1FZ1 - chains B and D of the 6 polymer chains in the assembly; structure by X-ray diffraction, 1.96 A resolution.

Chain B:
Protein: Methane monooxygenase component A, alpha chain
Source organism: Methylococcus capsulatus
Notes: EC 1.14.13.25
Reference sequence: P22869 (MEMA_METCA); residues 1-527 here = UniProt positions 1-527
Chain sequence (527 residues; numbered 1 to 527; the number before each row is that of its first residue):
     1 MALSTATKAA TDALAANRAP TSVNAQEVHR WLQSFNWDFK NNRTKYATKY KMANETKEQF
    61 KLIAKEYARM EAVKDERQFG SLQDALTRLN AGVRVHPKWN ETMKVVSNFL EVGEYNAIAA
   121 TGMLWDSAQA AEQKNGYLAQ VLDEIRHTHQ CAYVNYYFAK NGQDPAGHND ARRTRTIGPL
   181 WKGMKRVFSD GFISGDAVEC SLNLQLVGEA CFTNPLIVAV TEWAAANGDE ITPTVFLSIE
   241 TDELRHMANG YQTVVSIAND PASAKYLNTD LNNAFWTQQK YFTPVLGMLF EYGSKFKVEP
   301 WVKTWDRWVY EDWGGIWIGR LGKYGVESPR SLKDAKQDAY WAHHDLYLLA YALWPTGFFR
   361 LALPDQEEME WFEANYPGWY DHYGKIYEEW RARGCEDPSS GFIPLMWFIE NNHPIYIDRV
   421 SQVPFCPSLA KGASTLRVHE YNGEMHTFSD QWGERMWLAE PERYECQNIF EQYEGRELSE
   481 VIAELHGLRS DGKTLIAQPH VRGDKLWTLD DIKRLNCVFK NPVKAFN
Not modelled in the structure: 1-16
Swiss-Prot annotation at these positions:
  - active site: Cys-151
  - binding site (Fe cation): Glu-114, Glu-144, His-147, Glu-209, Glu-243, His-246

Chain D:
Protein: Methane monooxygenase component A, beta chain
Source organism: Methylococcus capsulatus
Notes: EC 1.14.13.25
Reference sequence: P18798 (MEMB_METCA); numbering as in UniProt (aligned over 1-389)
Chain sequence (389 residues; row label = number of the first residue in the row):
     1 MSMLGERRRG LTDPEMAAVI LKALPEAPLD GNNKMGYFVT PRWKRLTEYE ALTVYAQPNA
    61 DWIAGGLDWG DWTQKFHGGR PSWGNETTEL RTVDWFKHRD PLRRWHAPYV KDKAEEWRYT
   121 DRFLQGYSAD GQIRAMNPTW RDEFINRYWG AFLFNEYGLF NAHSQGAREA LSDVTRVSLA
   181 FWGFDKIDIA QMIQLERGFL AKIVPGFDES TAVPKAEWTN GEVYKSARLA VEGLWQEVFD
   241 WNESAFSVHA VYDALFGQFV RREFFQRLAP RFGDNLTPFF INQAQTYFQI AKQGVQDLYY
   301 NCLGDDPEFS DYNRTVMRNW TGKWLEPTIA ALRDFMGLFA KLPAGTTDKE EITASLYRVV
   361 DDWIEDYASR IDFKADRDQI VKAVLAGLK
Not modelled in the structure: 1, 389
Construct notes: conflict Arg-370 (Ala in P18798)

Chain B / chain D interface:
Pairs across the interface - 241 pairs, chain B then chain D:
  Arg-18(B) / Ser-128(D)
  Arg-18(B) / Ala-129(D)  hydrogen bond (side chain-backbone)
  Arg-18(B) / Gly-131(D)
  Ala-19(B) / Ser-128(D)
  Pro-20(B) / Gln-125(D)
  Pro-20(B) / Ser-128(D)
  Thr-21(B) / Leu-124(D)
  Thr-21(B) / Gln-125(D)  hydrogen bond (backbone-backbone)
  Thr-21(B) / Ser-128(D)  hydrogen bond (backbone-side chain)
  Thr-21(B) / Phe-199(D)
  Thr-21(B) / Lys-202(D)
  Ser-22(B) / Asp-121(D)  hydrogen bond
  Ser-22(B) / Leu-124(D)
  Ser-22(B) / Lys-202(D)  hydrogen bond (backbone-side chain)
  Val-23(B) / Trp-117(D)
  Val-23(B) / Leu-195(D)  hydrophobic
  Val-23(B) / Gly-198(D)
  Val-23(B) / Phe-199(D)  hydrophobic
  Val-23(B) / Lys-202(D)
  Glu-27(B) / Lys-202(D)  salt bridge
  Val-28(B) / Gln-191(D)
  Val-28(B) / Leu-195(D)  hydrophobic
  Trp-31(B) / Gln-194(D)
  Trp-31(B) / Glu-209(D)  hydrogen bond
  Trp-31(B) / Ser-210(D)
  Trp-31(B) / Thr-211(D)
  Ser-34(B) / Phe-154(D)
  Ser-34(B) / Thr-211(D)  hydrogen bond
  Ser-34(B) / Lys-215(D)  hydrogen bond (backbone-side chain)
  Phe-35(B) / Phe-154(D)
  Phe-35(B) / Tyr-157(D)
  Asn-36(B) / Tyr-157(D)
  Asn-36(B) / Lys-215(D)  hydrogen bond (backbone-side chain)
  Asn-36(B) / Trp-235(D)
  Trp-37(B) / Phe-154(D)
  Trp-37(B) / Trp-218(D)
  Trp-37(B) / Thr-219(D)
  Trp-37(B) / Arg-228(D)
  Trp-37(B) / Glu-232(D)  hydrogen bond
  Phe-39(B) / Glu-232(D)
  Phe-39(B) / Trp-235(D)  hydrophobic
  Phe-39(B) / Gln-236(D)
  Asn-41(B) / Gln-236(D)
  Asn-41(B) / Glu-237(D)
  Asn-42(B) / Trp-235(D)
  Asn-42(B) / Gln-236(D)  hydrogen bond
  Arg-43(B) / Gln-236(D)  hydrogen bond (side chain-backbone)
  Arg-43(B) / Phe-239(D)
  Lys-45(B) / Gln-165(D)  hydrogen bond
  Lys-45(B) / Trp-235(D)  hydrogen bond (side chain-backbone)
  Lys-45(B) / Gln-236(D)
  Lys-45(B) / Val-238(D)  hydrogen bond (side chain-backbone)
  Lys-45(B) / Phe-239(D)
  Tyr-46(B) / Arg-80(D)
  Tyr-46(B) / Gln-165(D)
  Tyr-46(B) / Arg-168(D)
  Tyr-46(B) / Glu-169(D)  hydrogen bond
  Ile-63(B) / Trp-117(D)  hydrophobic
  Ile-63(B) / Gln-191(D)
  Ala-64(B) / Lys-113(D)
  Ala-64(B) / Phe-184(D)  hydrophobic
  Ala-64(B) / Asp-188(D)
  Ala-64(B) / Gln-191(D)  hydrogen bond (backbone-side chain)
  Lys-65(B) / Lys-113(D)
  Lys-65(B) / Glu-116(D)
  Lys-65(B) / Trp-117(D)
  Lys-65(B) / Asp-188(D)  salt bridge
  Lys-65(B) / Met-192(D)
  Lys-65(B) / Gln-283(D)  hydrogen bond
  Lys-65(B) / Tyr-287(D)  hydrogen bond
  Glu-66(B) / Trp-117(D)  hydrogen bond
  Tyr-67(B) / His-106(D)  hydrogen bond
  Tyr-67(B) / Phe-184(D)  hydrophobic
  Ala-68(B) / Val-110(D)
  Ala-68(B) / Lys-113(D)
  Ala-68(B) / Ala-114(D)
  Arg-69(B) / Ala-114(D)
  Arg-69(B) / Trp-117(D)
  Ala-72(B) / Val-110(D)
  Ala-72(B) / Ala-114(D)  hydrophobic
  Asp-75(B) / Ala-107(D)
  Asp-75(B) / Val-110(D)
  Phe-79(B) / Trp-105(D)  hydrophobic
  Phe-79(B) / Ala-107(D)  hydrophobic
  Val-93(B) / Leu-24(D)
  Arg-94(B) / Leu-11(D)
  Arg-94(B) / Ile-20(D)
  Arg-94(B) / Leu-21(D)
  Val-95(B) / Ile-20(D)
  Val-95(B) / Leu-24(D)
  His-96(B) / Ile-20(D)
  His-96(B) / Ala-23(D)
  Pro-97(B) / Ala-23(D)
  Glu-111(B) / Ala-56(D)
  Val-112(B) / Pro-58(D)  hydrophobic
  Tyr-115(B) / Ala-56(D)  hydrophobic
  Tyr-115(B) / Gln-57(D)  hydrogen bond
  Tyr-115(B) / Trp-83(D)  hydrophobic
  Tyr-115(B) / Ser-172(D)  hydrogen bond (side chain-backbone)
  Tyr-115(B) / Asp-173(D)  hydrogen bond (side chain-backbone)
  Tyr-115(B) / Arg-176(D)  hydrogen bond
  Asn-116(B) / Pro-58(D)
  Asn-116(B) / Trp-83(D)
  Ile-118(B) / Arg-176(D)
  Ala-119(B) / Trp-83(D)  hydrophobic
  Ala-119(B) / Ala-167(D)
  Ala-119(B) / Arg-168(D)
  Ala-119(B) / Arg-176(D)
  Gly-122(B) / Ser-164(D)
  Met-123(B) / Phe-76(D)  hydrophobic
  Met-123(B) / Arg-168(D)  hydrogen bond
  Trp-125(B) / Phe-160(D)  hydrophobic
  Trp-125(B) / Asn-161(D)
  Trp-125(B) / His-163(D)
  Trp-125(B) / Ser-164(D)
  Trp-125(B) / Ala-167(D)  hydrophobic
  Asp-126(B) / Ser-164(D)  hydrogen bond
  Asp-126(B) / Gln-165(D)
  Ala-131(B) / Tyr-157(D)
  Lys-134(B) / Tyr-157(D)
  Lys-134(B) / Asn-161(D)
  Leu-138(B) / Phe-160(D)  hydrophobic
  Leu-138(B) / Phe-184(D)  hydrophobic
  Leu-142(B) / His-106(D)  hydrogen bond (backbone-side chain)
  Leu-142(B) / Phe-181(D)  hydrophobic
  Leu-142(B) / Phe-184(D)  hydrophobic
  Ile-145(B) / His-106(D)
  Ile-145(B) / Ala-180(D)  hydrophobic
  Arg-146(B) / His-106(D)
  His-149(B) / Leu-52(D)
  His-149(B) / Thr-53(D)  hydrogen bond
  His-149(B) / Trp-105(D)
  His-149(B) / His-106(D)  hydrogen bond (side chain-backbone)
  Ala-152(B) / Met-35(D)
  Ala-152(B) / Leu-52(D)
  Tyr-153(B) / Glu-48(D)
  Tyr-153(B) / Leu-52(D)
  Tyr-156(B) / Met-35(D)  hydrophobic
  Tyr-156(B) / Glu-48(D)
  Tyr-156(B) / Leu-52(D)  hydrophobic
  Ala-159(B) / Asn-33(D)
  Lys-160(B) / Asn-33(D)  hydrogen bond (backbone-side chain)
  Gln-163(B) / Leu-24(D)
  Gln-163(B) / Pro-25(D)
  Gln-163(B) / Pro-28(D)
  Gln-163(B) / Leu-29(D)  hydrogen bond (backbone-backbone)
  Asp-164(B) / Leu-29(D)
  Pro-165(B) / Asp-30(D)
  Pro-165(B) / Asn-32(D)
  Pro-165(B) / Asn-33(D)
  Ala-166(B) / Asp-30(D)
  His-168(B) / Met-35(D)
  Asn-169(B) / Asn-32(D)  hydrogen bond (side chain-backbone)
  Asn-169(B) / Lys-34(D)
  Asn-169(B) / Met-35(D)
  Asn-169(B) / Gly-36(D)  hydrogen bond (backbone-backbone)
  Asn-169(B) / Tyr-37(D)
  Asn-169(B) / Phe-38(D)
  Asp-170(B) / Tyr-37(D)  hydrogen bond
  Asp-170(B) / Phe-38(D)
  Arg-172(B) / Met-35(D)
  Arg-172(B) / Ala-51(D)  hydrogen bond (side chain-backbone)
  Arg-172(B) / Leu-52(D)  hydrogen bond (side chain-backbone)
  Arg-172(B) / Thr-53(D)
  Arg-172(B) / Val-54(D)  hydrogen bond (side chain-backbone)
  Arg-172(B) / Tyr-55(D)
  Arg-172(B) / Ala-56(D)
  Arg-173(B) / Tyr-37(D)  hydrogen bond
  Arg-173(B) / Phe-38(D)
  Arg-175(B) / Tyr-55(D)
  Arg-175(B) / Ala-56(D)
  Arg-175(B) / Pro-58(D)
  Thr-176(B) / Asp-68(D)
  Thr-176(B) / Trp-69(D)  hydrogen bond (backbone-side chain)
  Trp-181(B) / Pro-58(D)  hydrophobic
  Trp-181(B) / Asp-68(D)  hydrogen bond
  Lys-182(B) / Trp-69(D)  hydrogen bond (side chain-backbone)
  Lys-182(B) / Thr-73(D)
  Lys-185(B) / Asp-68(D)  salt bridge
  Lys-185(B) / Thr-73(D)
  Arg-186(B) / Thr-73(D)  hydrogen bond (backbone-side chain)
  Arg-186(B) / Gln-74(D)  hydrogen bond
  Ser-189(B) / Pro-58(D)
  Asp-190(B) / Trp-72(D)
  Asp-190(B) / Thr-73(D)  hydrogen bond
  Asp-190(B) / Gln-74(D)
  Asp-190(B) / Ser-82(D)  hydrogen bond
  Gly-191(B) / Gln-74(D)
  Ile-193(B) / Phe-76(D)
  Ile-193(B) / Ser-82(D)
  Ile-193(B) / Trp-83(D)
  Ile-193(B) / Arg-168(D)  hydrogen bond (backbone-side chain)
  Ser-194(B) / Gln-74(D)  hydrogen bond (backbone-side chain)
  Ser-194(B) / Lys-75(D)
  Ser-194(B) / Phe-76(D)
  Ser-194(B) / Ser-82(D)  hydrogen bond
  Gly-195(B) / Phe-76(D)
  Glu-199(B) / Gln-74(D)
  Glu-222(B) / Arg-7(D)  salt bridge
  Ala-225(B) / Arg-9(D)
  Ala-225(B) / Gly-10(D)  hydrogen bond (backbone-backbone)
  Ala-226(B) / Gly-10(D)
  Ala-226(B) / Met-16(D)
  Asn-227(B) / Ile-20(D)
  Gly-228(B) / Gly-10(D)
  Gly-228(B) / Leu-11(D)
  Gly-228(B) / Ile-20(D)
  Glu-230(B) / Arg-9(D)  salt bridge
  Glu-230(B) / Leu-11(D)
  Phe-296(B) / Met-16(D)  hydrophobic
  Phe-296(B) / Val-19(D)  hydrophobic
  Arg-360(B) / Leu-29(D)
  Gln-422(B) / Thr-73(D)
  Glu-460(B) / His-77(D)  salt bridge
  Glu-462(B) / Lys-75(D)
  Glu-462(B) / His-77(D)
  Glu-462(B) / Gly-78(D)  hydrogen bond (side chain-backbone)
  Glu-462(B) / Gly-79(D)
  Arg-463(B) / Thr-73(D)
  Arg-463(B) / Gln-74(D)
  Arg-463(B) / Lys-75(D)  hydrogen bond (side chain-backbone)
  Arg-463(B) / Phe-76(D)
  Arg-463(B) / His-77(D)  hydrogen bond
  Tyr-464(B) / Thr-73(D)
  Tyr-464(B) / Gln-74(D)
  Glu-465(B) / Asp-71(D)
  Glu-465(B) / Lys-75(D)  salt bridge
  Cys-466(B) / Asp-71(D)
  Cys-466(B) / Trp-72(D)
  Cys-466(B) / Thr-73(D)
  Gln-467(B) / Trp-69(D)
  Gln-467(B) / Gly-70(D)
  Gln-467(B) / Asp-71(D)  hydrogen bond (side chain-backbone)
  Ile-469(B) / Trp-69(D)  hydrophobic
  Gln-472(B) / Trp-69(D)
  Tyr-473(B) / Trp-69(D)  hydrogen bond
  Arg-489(B) / Leu-29(D)  hydrogen bond (side chain-backbone)
  Arg-489(B) / Asp-30(D)
  Ser-490(B) / Asp-30(D)  hydrogen bond
  Ser-490(B) / Asn-32(D)
  Gly-503(B) / Leu-29(D)
Interface residues without a listed pair, chain B (116 interface residues in all): Asn-24, Ala-25, Leu-32, Asp-38, Leu-62, Glu-71, Leu-89, Asn-135, Thr-148, Gly-162, Lys-295, Val-420, Asn-468, Leu-485, Arg-502, Asp-504
Interface residues without a listed pair, chain D (116 interface residues in all): Arg-8, Glu-26, Ala-27, Leu-67, Pro-81, Tyr-109, Lys-111, Arg-118, Thr-120, Asp-130, Arg-134, Leu-153, Gly-158, Val-177, Ile-187, Ala-190, Ile-203, Val-231

In short:
The chain B/chain D interface involves 116 residues from each chain; the contacts include 57 hydrogen bonds
and 7 salt bridges. Polar contacts include Glu-27(B)/Lys-202(D), Lys-65(B)/Asp-188(D) and
Lys-185(B)/Asp-68(D). UniProt lists active-site residue Cys-151(B) and 6 Fe cation-binding residues on chain
B.
Chain B is Methane monooxygenase component A, alpha chain and chain D is Methane monooxygenase component A,
beta chain, both from Methylococcus capsulatus; the structure, Methane monooxygenase hydroxylase, form III
oxidized, was determined by X-ray diffraction, deposited together with 1FYZ, 1FZ0, 1FZ2, 1FZ3, 1FZ4 and 1FZ5.
